Entry 5D0Z (X-ray diffraction, 2.90 A resolution); this record covers chains D and E of the 28 polymer chains in the assembly.

[Chain D]
Protein: Proteasome subunit alpha type-5
Organism: Saccharomyces cerevisiae (strain ATCC 204508 / S288c)
Notes: EC 3.4.25.1
Reference sequence: P32379 (PSA5_YEAST); residues -7 to 252 here correspond to UniProt positions 1-260 (UniProt number = residue number + 8)
Sequence (260 residues; numbered -7 to 252; the number before each row is that of its first residue; numbers below 1 keep their minus sign (Met-7 is residue -7)):
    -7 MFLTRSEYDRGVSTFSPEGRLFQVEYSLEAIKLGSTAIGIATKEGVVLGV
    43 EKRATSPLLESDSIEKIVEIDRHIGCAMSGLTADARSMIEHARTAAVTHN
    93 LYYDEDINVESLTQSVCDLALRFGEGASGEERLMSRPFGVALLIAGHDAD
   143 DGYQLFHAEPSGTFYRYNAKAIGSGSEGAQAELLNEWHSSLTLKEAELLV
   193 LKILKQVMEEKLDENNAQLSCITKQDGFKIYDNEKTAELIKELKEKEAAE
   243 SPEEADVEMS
Not modelled in the structure: -7 to 0, 118-124, 243-252

[Chain E]
Protein: Proteasome subunit alpha type-6
Organism: Saccharomyces cerevisiae (strain ATCC 204508 / S288c)
Notes: EC 3.4.25.1
Reference sequence: P40302 (PSA6_YEAST); residues 0-233 here correspond to UniProt positions 1-234 (UniProt number = residue number + 1)
Sequence (234 residues; row label = number of the first residue in the row; numbering starts at 0):
     0 MFRNNYDGDTVTFSPTGRLFQVEYALEAIKQGSVTVGLRSNTHAVLVALK
    50 RNADELSSYQKKIIKCDEHMGLSLAGLAPDARVLSNYLRQQCNYSSLVFN
   100 RKLAVERAGHLLCDKAQKNTQSYGGRPYGVGLLIIGYDKSGAHLLEFQPS
   150 GNVTELYGTAIGARSQGAKTYLERTLDTFIKIDGNPDELIKAGVEAISQS
   200 LRDESLTVDNLSIAIVGKDTPFTIYDGEAVAKYI
Not modelled in the structure: 0-2
Curated features (UniProtKB/Swiss-Prot):
  - modified residue: Ser13 (Phosphoserine)
  - cross-link: Lys190 (Glycyl lysine isopeptide (Lys-Gly) (interchain with G-Cter in ubiquitin))

[How chain D and chain E interact]
Pairs across the interface (41; chain D residue first):
  Ser5(D) with Arg125(E)
  Thr6(D) with Gly7(E); Gln20(E)
  Phe7(D) with Gln20(E), hydrogen bond (backbone-side chain); Tyr23(E); Leu76(E), hydrophobic; Arg125(E); Pro126(E); Gly128(E)
  Ser8(D) with Tyr23(E)
  Pro9(D) with Tyr23(E), hydrophobic; Glu26(E)
  Glu10(D) with Glu26(E); Gln30(E)
  Gly11(D) with Tyr23(E); Ala27(E)
  Leu13(D) with Arg125(E)
  Gln106(D) with Arg81(E), hydrogen bond
  Asp110(D) with Arg81(E), salt bridge
  Leu113(D) with Pro78(E), hydrophobic; Arg125(E)
  Glu117(D) with Tyr122(E)
  Ser153(D) with Pro78(E)
  Gly154(D) with Pro78(E)
  Thr155(D) with Gln59(E)
  Tyr157(D) with Arg50(E); Ala52(E); Ser56(E); Ser57(E)
  Arg158(D) with Ser56(E); Ser57(E), hydrogen bond (backbone-backbone)
  Tyr159(D) with Ala52(E); Asp53(E); Leu55(E); Ser56(E)
  Asn160(D) with Leu55(E), hydrogen bond (backbone-backbone)
  Ala161(D) with Leu55(E)
  Gln172(D) with Asp53(E), hydrogen bond; Leu55(E)
  Leu175(D) with Leu55(E)
  Leu176(D) with Leu55(E), hydrophobic
Also at the interface, not in a pair above, chain D (26 interface residues in all): Arg2, Gly3, Phe156
Also at the interface, not in a pair above, chain E (25 interface residues in all): Asp6, Ala24, Asn51, Asp79, Gly123

[In short]
26 residues of chain D and 25 residues of chain E are in contact, with 5 hydrogen bonds and 1 salt bridge.
Polar pairs include Asp110(D)-Arg81(E), Phe7(D)-Gln20(E) and Gln106(D)-Arg81(E).
Chain D is Proteasome subunit alpha type-5 and chain E is Proteasome subunit alpha type-6, both from
Saccharomyces cerevisiae (strain ATCC 204508 / S288c); the structure, Yeast 20S proteasome beta5-T1S mutant in
complex with Carfilzomib, was determined by X-ray diffraction (same publication as 5CZ4, 5CZ5, 5CZ6, 5CZ7,
5CZ8, 5CZ9 and 16 further entries).
